9C1D - chain A; structure by X-ray diffraction, 2.05 A resolution.

== Chain A ==
Name: Polyketide synthase Pks13
Source organism: Mycobacterium tuberculosis (strain ATCC 25618 / H37Rv)
Notes: EC 2.3.1.-
UniProt: I6X8D2 (PKS13_MYCTU); numbering as in UniProt (aligned over 576-1063)
Amino-acid sequence (491 residues; row label = number of the first residue in the row):
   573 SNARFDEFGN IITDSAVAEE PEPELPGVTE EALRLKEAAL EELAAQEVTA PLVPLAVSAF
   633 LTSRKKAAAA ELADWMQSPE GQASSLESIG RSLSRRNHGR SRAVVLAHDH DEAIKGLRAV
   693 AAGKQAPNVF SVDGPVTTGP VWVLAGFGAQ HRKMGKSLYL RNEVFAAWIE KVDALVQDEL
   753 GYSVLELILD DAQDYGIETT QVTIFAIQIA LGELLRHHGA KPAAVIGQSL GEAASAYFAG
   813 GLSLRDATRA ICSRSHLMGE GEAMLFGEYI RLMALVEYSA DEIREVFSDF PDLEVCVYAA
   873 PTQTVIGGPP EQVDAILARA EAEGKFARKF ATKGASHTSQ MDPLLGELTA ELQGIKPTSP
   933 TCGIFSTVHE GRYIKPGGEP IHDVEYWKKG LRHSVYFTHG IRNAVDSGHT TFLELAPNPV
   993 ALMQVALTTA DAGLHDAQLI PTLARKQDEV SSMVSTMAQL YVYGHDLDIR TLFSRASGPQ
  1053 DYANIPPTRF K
Not modelled in the structure: 573-595
Construct notes: expression tag (573-575)
Metal / ion sites: Na+ near P873 (its only coordinating residue here)
Swiss-Prot annotation at these positions:
  - active site: S801 (Acyl-ester intermediate)

== Summary ==
UniProt lists active-site residue S801.
Chain A is Polyketide synthase Pks13 (Mycobacterium tuberculosis (strain ATCC 25618 / H37Rv)); the structure,
Mycobaterium tuberculosis Pks13 acyltransferase incubated with DMSO, was determined by X-ray diffraction (same
publication as 9C1C, 9C0P, 9C1V, 9C2R and 9C9O).
